5AGL - chains A and B; structure by X-ray diffraction, 1.94 A resolution.

== Chain A (and B) ==
Molecule: Nitric oxide synthase, brain
From: Rattus norvegicus
Notes: EC 1.14.13.39; fragment: heme domain, residues 297-718; chain B of this document is another copy of the same molecule, construct and numbering; everything in this record applies to it too
UniProtKB: P29476 (NOS1_RAT); numbering as in UniProt (aligned over 297-718)
Chain sequence (422 residues; row label = number of the first residue in the row):
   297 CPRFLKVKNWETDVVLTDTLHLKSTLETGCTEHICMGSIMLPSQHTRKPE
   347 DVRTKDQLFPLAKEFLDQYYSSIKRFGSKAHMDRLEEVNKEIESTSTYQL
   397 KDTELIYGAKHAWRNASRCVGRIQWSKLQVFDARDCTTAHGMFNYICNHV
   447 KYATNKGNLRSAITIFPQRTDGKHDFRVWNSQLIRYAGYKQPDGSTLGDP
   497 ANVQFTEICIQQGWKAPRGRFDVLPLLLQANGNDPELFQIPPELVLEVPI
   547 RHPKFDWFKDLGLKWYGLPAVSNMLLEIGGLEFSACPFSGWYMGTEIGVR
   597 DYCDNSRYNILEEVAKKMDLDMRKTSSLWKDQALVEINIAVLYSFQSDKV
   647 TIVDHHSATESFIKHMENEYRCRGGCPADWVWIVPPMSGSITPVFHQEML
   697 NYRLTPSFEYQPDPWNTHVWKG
Disordered / not traced: 297-298, 339-349, 718 (chain B: 297-298, 339-347)
Bound ions: Zn2+: Cys-326, Cys-331 (shared with Cys-326(B), Cys-331(B) of chain B); heme Fe near Cys-415 (its only coordinating residue here)
Ligand contacts:
  - CCW ((S)-2-Amino-5-(2-(methylsulfonyl)acetimidamido)pentanoic acid): Gln-478, Trp-561, Tyr-562, Pro-565, Ala-566, Val-567, Phe-584, Ser-585, Gly-586, Trp-587, Tyr-588, Glu-592, Ile-593, Asp-597
  - tetrahydrobiopterin (H4B), molecule 1: Trp-306, Trp-676, Phe-691, His-692, Gln-693, Glu-694
  - tetrahydrobiopterin (H4B), molecule 2: Ser-334, Met-336, Arg-596, Val-677, Trp-678
  - heme (HEM): Trp-409, Ala-412, Arg-414, Cys-415, Val-416, Gly-417, Gln-420, Leu-424, Ser-457, Met-570, Phe-584, Ser-585, Gly-586, Trp-587, Met-589, Glu-592, Val-649, Trp-678, Phe-704, Tyr-706
Curated features (UniProtKB/Swiss-Prot):
  - binding site ((6R)-L-erythro-5,6,7,8-tetrahydrobiopterin): Ser-334, Val-677, Trp-678, Phe-691
  - binding site (heme b): Cys-415, Tyr-706
  - binding site (L-arginine): Gln-478, Trp-587, Tyr-588, Glu-592
  - mutagenesis: Tyr-588 (Y588F: No decrease in nitric-oxide synthase activity; Y588H: 50% decrease of nitric-oxide synthase activity; Y588S: 30% decrease of nitric-oxide synthase activity)

== Chain A / chain B interface ==
Contacting residue pairs (130; chain A residue first):
  Leu-301(A) / Ile-330(B)  hydrophobic
  Trp-306(A) / Met-336(B)  hydrophobic
  Glu-307(A) / Asp-600(B)
  Glu-307(A) / Asn-601(B)  hydrogen bond (side chain-backbone)
  Glu-307(A) / Ser-602(B)  hydrogen bond (backbone-side chain)
  His-317(A) / Ile-330(B)
  Ser-320(A) / His-329(B)
  Thr-321(A) / His-329(B)
  Leu-322(A) / His-329(B)
  Glu-323(A) / Glu-328(B)
  Thr-324(A) / Thr-327(B)  hydrogen bond (side chain-backbone)
  Thr-324(A) / Glu-328(B)  hydrogen bond (backbone-backbone)
  Thr-324(A) / His-329(B)
  Thr-324(A) / Ile-330(B)
  Thr-324(A) / Cys-331(B)
  Cys-326(A) / Cys-326(B)  hydrophobic
  Cys-326(A) / Thr-327(B)
  Cys-326(A) / Glu-328(B)
  Cys-326(A) / Cys-331(B)  hydrophobic
  Thr-327(A) / Thr-324(B)  hydrogen bond (backbone-side chain)
  Thr-327(A) / Cys-326(B)
  Glu-328(A) / Glu-323(B)
  Glu-328(A) / Thr-324(B)  hydrogen bond (backbone-backbone)
  Glu-328(A) / Cys-326(B)
  Glu-328(A) / Glu-328(B)
  His-329(A) / Ser-320(B)
  His-329(A) / Thr-321(B)
  His-329(A) / Thr-324(B)
  His-329(A) / Tyr-698(B)
  Ile-330(A) / Leu-301(B)  hydrophobic
  Ile-330(A) / His-317(B)
  Ile-330(A) / Thr-324(B)
  Ile-330(A) / Leu-696(B)  hydrophobic
  Ile-330(A) / Asn-697(B)
  Ile-330(A) / Tyr-698(B)  hydrophobic
  Cys-331(A) / Cys-326(B)  hydrophobic
  Cys-331(A) / Cys-331(B)  hydrophobic
  Cys-331(A) / Leu-696(B)
  Cys-331(A) / Asn-697(B)  hydrogen bond (backbone-backbone)
  Met-332(A) / Leu-301(B)  hydrophobic
  Met-332(A) / Leu-696(B)  hydrophobic
  Gly-333(A) / Cys-331(B)
  Ser-334(A) / Trp-676(B)
  Ser-334(A) / Glu-694(B)
  Ser-334(A) / Met-695(B)  hydrogen bond (side chain-backbone)
  Ile-335(A) / Glu-694(B)
  Ile-335(A) / Met-695(B)
  Met-336(A) / Trp-306(B)
  Met-336(A) / Glu-694(B)  hydrogen bond (backbone-side chain)
  Val-595(A) / Ser-686(B)
  Arg-596(A) / Ser-686(B)
  Arg-596(A) / Phe-691(B)
  Arg-596(A) / His-692(B)
  Asp-600(A) / Glu-307(B)
  Asp-600(A) / His-692(B)  salt bridge
  Asn-601(A) / Glu-307(B)  hydrogen bond (backbone-side chain)
  Ser-602(A) / Glu-307(B)  hydrogen bond
  Leu-607(A) / Ile-687(B)  hydrophobic
  Lys-620(A) / Gln-642(B)
  Thr-621(A) / Asp-650(B)  hydrogen bond
  Thr-621(A) / His-652(B)
  Thr-621(A) / Ser-653(B)  hydrogen bond
  Ser-622(A) / Leu-638(B)
  Ser-622(A) / Gln-642(B)  hydrogen bond
  Ser-622(A) / Asp-650(B)  hydrogen bond (backbone-side chain)
  Ser-623(A) / Ile-635(B)
  Leu-624(A) / Asn-634(B)
  Leu-624(A) / Ile-635(B)
  Leu-624(A) / Leu-638(B)  hydrophobic
  Leu-624(A) / His-651(B)
  Lys-626(A) / Ile-687(B)
  Asp-627(A) / Val-631(B)
  Asp-627(A) / His-651(B)  salt bridge
  Asp-627(A) / His-652(B)  salt bridge
  Asp-627(A) / Met-683(B)
  Asp-627(A) / Ser-684(B)  hydrogen bond
  Gln-628(A) / Val-631(B)
  Gln-628(A) / Glu-632(B)  hydrogen bond
  Gln-628(A) / Ile-635(B)
  Val-631(A) / Asp-627(B)
  Val-631(A) / Gln-628(B)
  Val-631(A) / Val-631(B)  hydrophobic
  Glu-632(A) / Gln-628(B)  hydrogen bond
  Asn-634(A) / Leu-624(B)
  Ile-635(A) / Ser-623(B)
  Ile-635(A) / Leu-624(B)  hydrophobic
  Ile-635(A) / Gln-628(B)
  Leu-638(A) / Ser-622(B)
  Leu-638(A) / Leu-624(B)  hydrophobic
  Gln-642(A) / Ser-622(B)  hydrogen bond
  Asp-650(A) / Thr-621(B)  hydrogen bond
  Asp-650(A) / Ser-622(B)
  His-651(A) / Leu-624(B)
  His-651(A) / Asp-627(B)  salt bridge
  His-652(A) / Thr-621(B)
  His-652(A) / Asp-627(B)  salt bridge
  Trp-676(A) / Ser-334(B)
  Trp-676(A) / Val-677(B)  hydrophobic
  Val-677(A) / Trp-676(B)  hydrophobic
  Pro-682(A) / Ser-684(B)
  Pro-682(A) / Gly-685(B)  hydrogen bond (backbone-backbone)
  Pro-682(A) / Ser-686(B)  hydrogen bond (backbone-backbone)
  Met-683(A) / Asp-627(B)
  Met-683(A) / Ser-684(B)
  Ser-684(A) / Asp-627(B)  hydrogen bond
  Ser-684(A) / Pro-682(B)
  Ser-684(A) / Met-683(B)
  Ser-684(A) / Ser-684(B)
  Gly-685(A) / Pro-682(B)  hydrogen bond (backbone-backbone)
  Ser-686(A) / Val-595(B)
  Ser-686(A) / Arg-596(B)
  Ser-686(A) / Pro-682(B)  hydrogen bond (backbone-backbone)
  Ile-687(A) / Leu-607(B)  hydrophobic
  Ile-687(A) / Lys-626(B)
  Ile-687(A) / Asp-627(B)
  Phe-691(A) / Arg-596(B)
  His-692(A) / Arg-596(B)
  His-692(A) / Asp-600(B)  salt bridge
  Glu-694(A) / Ser-334(B)
  Glu-694(A) / Ile-335(B)
  Glu-694(A) / Met-336(B)  hydrogen bond (side chain-backbone)
  Met-695(A) / Ser-334(B)  hydrogen bond (backbone-side chain)
  Met-695(A) / Ile-335(B)
  Leu-696(A) / Cys-331(B)
  Leu-696(A) / Met-332(B)  hydrophobic
  Leu-696(A) / Ile-335(B)  hydrophobic
  Asn-697(A) / Ile-330(B)
  Asn-697(A) / Cys-331(B)  hydrogen bond (backbone-backbone)
  Tyr-698(A) / His-329(B)
  Tyr-698(A) / Ile-330(B)  hydrophobic
Interface residues without a listed pair, chain A (64 interface residues in all): Lys-302, Val-303, Leu-337, Cys-599, Leu-630, Ser-653
Interface residues without a listed pair, chain B (62 interface residues in all): Val-303, Leu-322, Gly-333, Leu-337, Cys-599, Leu-630

== Overview ==
The interface between chain A and chain B involves 64 residues on one side and 62 on the other; the contacts
include 28 hydrogen bonds and 6 salt bridges. Among the polar pairs are Asp-600(A)/His-692(B),
Asp-627(A)/His-651(B) and Asp-627(A)/His-652(B).
Both chains are Nitric oxide synthase, brain (Rattus norvegicus). Entry 5AGL (Structure of rat neuronal nitric
oxide synthase heme domain in complex with (S)-2-Amino-5-(2-(methylsulfonyl)acetimidamido)pentanoic acid) was
determined by X-ray diffraction together with 5AGK, 5AGM, 5AGN, 5AGO and 5AGP from the same study.
